Entry 7V1V (X-ray diffraction, 1.96 A resolution); this record covers chains A and F of the 6 polymer chains in the assembly.

Chain A (and F):
Protein: Difructose dianhydride I synthase/hydrolase (alphaFFase1)
Organism: Bifidobacterium dentium
Notes: chain F of this document is another copy of the same molecule, construct and numbering; everything in this record applies to it too
UniProt: A0A6L9SN29 (A0A6L9SN29_9BIFI); residue numbers follow UniProt; this construct covers 1-452
Amino-acid sequence (460 residues; row label = number of the first residue in the row):
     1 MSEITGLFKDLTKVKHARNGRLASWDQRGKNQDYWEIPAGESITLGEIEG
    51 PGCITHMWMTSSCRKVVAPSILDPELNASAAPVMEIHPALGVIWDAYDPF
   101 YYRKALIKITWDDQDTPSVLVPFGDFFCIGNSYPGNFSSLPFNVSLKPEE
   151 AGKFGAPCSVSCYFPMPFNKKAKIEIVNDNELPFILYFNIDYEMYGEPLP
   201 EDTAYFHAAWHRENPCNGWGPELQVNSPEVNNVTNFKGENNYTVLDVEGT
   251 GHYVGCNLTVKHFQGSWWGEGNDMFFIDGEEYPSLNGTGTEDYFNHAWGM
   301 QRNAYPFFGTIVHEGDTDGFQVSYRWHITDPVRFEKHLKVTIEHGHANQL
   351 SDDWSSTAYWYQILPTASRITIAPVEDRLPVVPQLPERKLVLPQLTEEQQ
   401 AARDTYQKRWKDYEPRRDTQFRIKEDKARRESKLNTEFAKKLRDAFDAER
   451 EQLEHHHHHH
Unresolved in the structure: 1-2, 450-460
Construct notes: expression tag (453-460)
Ion coordination: Ca2+ site 1: N31, D33 (shared with 3 residues of chain C); Ca2+ site 2: E270, N272, T288 (shared with N31(F), D33(F) of chain F)
Small-molecule neighbours: d(-)-tartaric acid (TAR): V67, A68, W94, Y406
What the authors report for this chain:
  - Ca2+ coordination: E270, N272, T288
  - mutagenesis - E270A, E291Q, D292A, D292N, W298A: decreased catalytic activity
  - mutagenesis - Y187F: unchanged catalytic activity
  - mutagenesis - Y187A: abolished catalytic activity
  - mutagenesis - E85A, E85Q, K147A: unchanged catalytic activity on pNP-alpha-D-Araf
  - mutagenesis - E85A, E85Q, K147A: decreased catalytic activity on inulobiose
  - specificity-determining residues: E85, K147
  - mutagenesis - W267A, E270Q, E291A: abolished expression

How chain A and chain F interact:
Pairs across the interface (126; chain A residue first):
  T5(A) - R333(F)  hydrogen bond
  L7(A) - T329(F)
  F8(A) - T329(F)
  K9(A) - K9(F)
  D10(A) - T5(F)
  D10(A) - G6(F)  hydrogen bond (side chain-backbone)
  D10(A) - K9(F)  salt bridge
  K15(A) - E3(F)  hydrogen bond (side chain-backbone)
  K15(A) - T5(F)  hydrogen bond
  C53(A) - I4(F)  hydrophobic
  L140(A) - L7(F)  hydrophobic
  L140(A) - F8(F)  hydrophobic
  Y163(A) - F8(F)
  F164(A) - L11(F)  hydrophobic
  P165(A) - F8(F)
  P165(A) - T12(F)
  P167(A) - T12(F)
  Y195(A) - E3(F)
  Y195(A) - I4(F)
  E197(A) - E3(F)
  L199(A) - E3(F)
  L199(A) - I4(F)  hydrophobic
  T203(A) - T12(F)
  A204(A) - L11(F)
  A204(A) - T12(F)  hydrogen bond (backbone-backbone)
  N226(A) - N31(F)
  N226(A) - A80(F)
  N226(A) - A81(F)
  P228(A) - L76(F)
  P228(A) - S79(F)
  N231(A) - K30(F)
  N231(A) - N31(F)  hydrogen bond
  N231(A) - S79(F)  hydrogen bond (side chain-backbone)
  N231(A) - A80(F)  hydrogen bond (side chain-backbone)
  N232(A) - K30(F)
  N232(A) - S79(F)  hydrogen bond
  V233(A) - G29(F)
  V233(A) - K30(F)
  T234(A) - R28(F)
  T234(A) - G29(F)
  T234(A) - K30(F)
  N235(A) - G29(F)  hydrogen bond (backbone-backbone)
  F236(A) - Q27(F)
  F236(A) - R28(F)
  F236(A) - G29(F)
  T250(A) - V14(F)
  G251(A) - V14(F)
  H252(A) - L11(F)  hydrogen bond (side chain-backbone)
  H252(A) - K13(F)  hydrogen bond (side chain-backbone)
  V254(A) - L11(F)  hydrophobic
  E270(A) - N31(F)  hydrogen bond
  N272(A) - D33(F)  hydrogen bond
  D273(A) - R21(F)  salt bridge
  F275(A) - R21(F)
  I277(A) - R18(F)
  I277(A) - N19(F)
  E280(A) - R18(F)  salt bridge
  S284(A) - R18(F)  hydrogen bond
  S284(A) - F438(F)
  S284(A) - L442(F)
  L285(A) - N19(F)
  L285(A) - G20(F)
  L285(A) - R21(F)
  N286(A) - R21(F)  hydrogen bond (backbone-side chain)
  N286(A) - A23(F)
  N286(A) - W25(F)
  G287(A) - R21(F)
  G287(A) - W25(F)
  T288(A) - S24(F)
  T288(A) - W25(F)
  T288(A) - D33(F)
  T288(A) - W58(F)
  T288(A) - F188(F)
  T288(A) - N189(F)  hydrogen bond
  D292(A) - W58(F)
  D292(A) - Y187(F)
  N295(A) - H56(F)  hydrogen bond
  N295(A) - W58(F)
  N295(A) - S159(F)  hydrogen bond (backbone-side chain)
  N295(A) - S161(F)
  H296(A) - W58(F)  hydrogen bond (backbone-side chain)
  H296(A) - S145(F)
  H296(A) - S159(F)
  A297(A) - T60(F)
  A297(A) - S159(F)
  W298(A) - T60(F)  hydrogen bond
  W298(A) - S61(F)
  W298(A) - V83(F)  hydrophobic
  W298(A) - E85(F)
  W298(A) - K147(F)  hydrogen bond (backbone-side chain)
  W298(A) - P157(F)
  W298(A) - Y187(F)  hydrophobic
  Q301(A) - S145(F)  hydrogen bond
  Q301(A) - K147(F)
  N303(A) - N136(F)
  N303(A) - S145(F)  hydrogen bond
  Y305(A) - N136(F)  hydrogen bond
  Y305(A) - F137(F)  hydrogen bond (side chain-backbone)
  Y305(A) - S138(F)
  Y305(A) - N143(F)
  Y305(A) - V144(F)  hydrogen bond (side chain-backbone)
  P306(A) - S138(F)
  F307(A) - L140(F)
  F307(A) - Y163(F)
  F308(A) - N143(F)
  F308(A) - S161(F)
  F308(A) - Y163(F)
  R325(A) - H56(F)  hydrogen bond
  I328(A) - L11(F)
  T329(A) - T55(F)
  T329(A) - Y163(F)
  D330(A) - T55(F)
  D330(A) - H56(F)
  D330(A) - Y163(F)
  P331(A) - N19(F)
  V332(A) - N19(F)
  R333(A) - K15(F)
  R333(A) - A17(F)
  R333(A) - N19(F)
  R333(A) - E193(F)  salt bridge
  E335(A) - H16(F)  salt bridge
  H346(A) - G29(F)
  H346(A) - K30(F)
  H346(A) - N31(F)
  Y361(A) - L11(F)
  I363(A) - V14(F)  hydrophobic
Other interface residues (no listed pair), chain A (66 interface residues in all): P141, E193, D202, S227
Other interface residues (no listed pair), chain F (64 interface residues in all): D10, S62, P82, L146, C158, D191

Overview:
Chain A and chain F form an interface of 66 and 64 residues respectively; the contacts include 28 hydrogen
bonds and 5 salt bridges. Among the polar pairs are D10(A)-K9(F), D273(A)-R21(F) and E280(A)-R18(F). From the
paper: E270A, E291Q and D292A of chain A, among others, reduce catalytic activity; Ca2+ coordination by
E270(A), N272(A) and T288(A); 13 substitutions were tested in all.
Chain A and chain F are both Difructose dianhydride I synthase/hydrolase (alphaFFase1) (Bifidobacterium
dentium); the structure, Difructose dianhydride I synthase/hydrolase (alphaFFase1) from Bifidobacterium
dentium, ligand-free form, was determined by X-ray diffraction together with 7V1W and 7V1X from the same
study.
